PDB entry 2C52 | solution NMR | chains A and B

# Chain A
Name: Creb-binding protein
Organism: Mus musculus
Notes: EC 2.3.1.48; fragment: sid, residues 2059-2117
UniProt: P45481 (CBP_MOUSE); residues 2-60 here correspond to UniProt positions 2059-2117 (UniProt number = residue number + 2057)
Amino-acid sequence (59 residues; each row starts with the number of its first residue):
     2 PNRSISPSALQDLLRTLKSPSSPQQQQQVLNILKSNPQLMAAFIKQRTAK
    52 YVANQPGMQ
Disordered / not traced: 60
Curated features (UniProtKB/Swiss-Prot):
  - modified residue (Phosphoserine): S7, S20, S23

# Chain B
Name: Nuclear receptor coactivator 1
Organism: Homo sapiens
Notes: EC 2.3.1.48; fragment: ad1, residues 920-970
UniProt: Q15788 (NCOA1_HUMAN); residues 303-353 here correspond to UniProt positions 920-970 (UniProt number = residue number + 617)
Amino-acid sequence (59 residues; row label = number of the first residue in the row):
   303 PTTVEGRNDEKALLEQLVSFLSGKDETELAELDRALGIDKLVQGGGLDVL
   353 SKLVPRGSL

# How chain A and chain B interact
Pairs across the interface (25; chain A residue first):
  S5(A) - E312(B)
  L11(A) - L315(B)
  L14(A) - L319(B)
  L15(A) - L319(B)
  L18(A) - L319(B)
  L18(A) - F322(B)
  L18(A) - L323(B)
  L18(A) - E328(B)
  K19(A) - E328(B)
  S20(A) - E328(B)
  S22(A) - K342(B)
  S22(A) - Q345(B)
  S23(A) - Q345(B)
  Q27(A) - G347(B)
  Q39(A) - E312(B)
  F44(A) - L343(B)
  Q47(A) - V320(B)
  Q47(A) - L323(B)
  Q47(A) - S324(B)
  R48(A) - L343(B)
  R48(A) - G346(B)
  K51(A) - L338(B)
  K51(A) - I340(B)
  Y52(A) - V344(B)
  Y52(A) - L352(B)
Interface residues without a listed pair, chain A (20 interface residues in all): Q26, L31, A43, N55
Interface residues without a listed pair, chain B (21 interface residues in all): L316, Q318, V351, K354

# Summary
Chain A and chain B form an interface of 20 and 21 residues respectively.
Here chain A is Creb-binding protein (Mus musculus) and chain B is Nuclear receptor coactivator 1 (Homo
sapiens). Entry 2C52 (Structural diversity in CBP p160 complexes) was determined by solution NMR.
